5WRT - chains A and B; structure by X-ray diffraction, 2.35 A resolution.

# Chain A (and B)
Name: Soluble inorganic pyrophosphatase
Source organism: Toxoplasma gondii
Notes: chain B of this document is another copy of the same molecule, construct and numbering; everything in this record applies to it too
UniProt: Q4VUZ3 (Q4VUZ3_TOXGO); numbering as in UniProt (aligned over 74-308)
Chain sequence (235 residues; each row starts with the number of its first residue):
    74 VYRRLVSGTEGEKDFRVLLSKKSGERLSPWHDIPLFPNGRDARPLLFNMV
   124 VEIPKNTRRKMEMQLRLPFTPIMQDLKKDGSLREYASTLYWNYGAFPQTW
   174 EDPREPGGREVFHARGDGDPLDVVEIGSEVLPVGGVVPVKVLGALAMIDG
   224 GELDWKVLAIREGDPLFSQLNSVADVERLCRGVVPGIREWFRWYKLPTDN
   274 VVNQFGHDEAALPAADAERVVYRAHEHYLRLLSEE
Bound ions: Mg2+ site 1: D190, D195, D227; Mg2+ site 2 near D195 (its only coordinating residue here)
Reported in the primary citation:
  - Mg2+ coordination: D190, D195, D227
  - catalytic residues: D195
  - self-association interface (contacts with another copy of this molecule); pairs are residue here / residue on that copy: W164-W266 (pi stacking), R254-E282 (salt bridge)

# Chain A / chain B interface
Residue-residue contacts - 46 pairs, chain A then chain B:
  K128(A) - L269(B)
  N129(A) - L269(B)
  N129(A) - P270(B)
  R131(A) - R131(B)
  R131(A) - A159(B)  hydrogen bond (side chain-backbone)
  A159(A) - R131(B)  hydrogen bond (backbone-side chain)
  A159(A) - T161(B)  hydrogen bond (backbone-side chain)
  S160(A) - S160(B)
  S160(A) - T161(B)  hydrogen bond (side chain-backbone)
  S160(A) - Y163(B)  hydrogen bond
  T161(A) - A159(B)  hydrogen bond (side chain-backbone)
  T161(A) - S160(B)  hydrogen bond (backbone-side chain)
  Y163(A) - S160(B)  hydrogen bond
  Y163(A) - W266(B)
  Y163(A) - Y267(B)
  Y163(A) - L269(B)
  Y163(A) - P270(B)
  W164(A) - W266(B)
  R254(A) - R265(B)
  R254(A) - E282(B)  salt bridge
  G255(A) - E262(B)
  G255(A) - R265(B)
  G255(A) - W266(B)  hydrogen bond (backbone-side chain)
  V256(A) - W266(B)  hydrophobic
  P258(A) - E262(B)
  G259(A) - E262(B)
  G259(A) - W266(B)
  E262(A) - G255(B)
  E262(A) - P258(B)
  E262(A) - G259(B)  hydrogen bond (side chain-backbone)
  E262(A) - E262(B)
  R265(A) - R254(B)
  R265(A) - G255(B)
  W266(A) - Y163(B)
  W266(A) - W164(B)
  W266(A) - G255(B)  hydrogen bond (side chain-backbone)
  W266(A) - V256(B)
  W266(A) - G259(B)
  Y267(A) - Y163(B)
  L269(A) - K128(B)
  L269(A) - N129(B)
  L269(A) - Y163(B)
  P270(A) - N129(B)
  P270(A) - T161(B)
  P270(A) - Y163(B)
  E282(A) - R254(B)  salt bridge
Other interface residues (no listed pair), chain A (21 interface residues in all): Y158
Other interface residues (no listed pair), chain B (21 interface residues in all): E157

# In short
The chain A/chain B interface involves 21 residues from each chain, with 11 hydrogen bonds and 2 salt bridges.
Polar contacts include R254(A)-E282(B), R131(A)-A159(B) and A159(A)-T161(B). D190(A), D195(A) and D227(A)
coordinate Mg2+ site 1. The paper reports the catalytic residue D195(A); Mg2+ coordination by D190(A), D195(A)
and D227(A).
Both chains are Soluble inorganic pyrophosphatase (Toxoplasma gondii). Entry 5WRT (Crystal structure of type I
inorganic pyrophosphatase from Toxoplasma gondii) was determined by X-ray diffraction, deposited together with
5WRU.
